3PKI - chain A; structure by X-ray diffraction, 2.04 A resolution.

== Chain A ==
Name: NAD-dependent deacetylase sirtuin-6
Organism: Homo sapiens
Notes: EC 3.5.1.-
Reference sequence: Q8N6T7 (SIRT6_HUMAN); residues 0-353 here correspond to UniProt positions 2-355 (UniProt number = residue number + 2)
Sequence (355 residues; numbered -1 to 353; the number before each row is that of its first residue; numbers below 1 keep their minus sign (Gly-1 is residue -1)):
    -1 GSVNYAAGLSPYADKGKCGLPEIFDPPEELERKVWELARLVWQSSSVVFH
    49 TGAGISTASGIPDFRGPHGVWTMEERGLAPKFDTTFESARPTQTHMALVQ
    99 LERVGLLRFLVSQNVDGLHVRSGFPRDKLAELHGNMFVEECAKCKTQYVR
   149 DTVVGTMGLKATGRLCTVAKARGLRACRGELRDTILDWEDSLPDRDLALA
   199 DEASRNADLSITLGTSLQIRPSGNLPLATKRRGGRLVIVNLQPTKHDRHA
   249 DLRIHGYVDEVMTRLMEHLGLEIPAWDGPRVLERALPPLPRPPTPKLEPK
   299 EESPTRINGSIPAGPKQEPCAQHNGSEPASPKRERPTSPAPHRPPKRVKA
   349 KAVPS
Disordered / not traced: -1 to 10, 296-353
Differences from the reference sequence: expression tag (-1); engineered mutation Glu265 (Lys267 in Q8N6T7)
Curated features (UniProtKB/Swiss-Prot):
  - active site: His131 (Proton acceptor)
  - binding site (NAD(+)): Ala51, Thr55, Phe62, Arg63, Trp69, Gln111, His131, Gly212, Ser214, Asn238, Gln240, Val256
  - binding site (Zn(2+)): Cys139, Cys142, Cys164, Cys175
  - site: Cys16 (Formation of an covalent adduct with nitro-fatty acid activators)
  - modified residue: Ser0 (N-acetylserine), Ser8 (Phosphoserine), Lys31 (N6-acetyllysine), Thr292 (Phosphothreonine), Ser301 (Phosphoserine), Ser328 (Phosphoserine)
  - cross-link: Lys168 (Glycyl lysine isopeptide (Lys-Gly) (interchain with G-Cter in ubiquitin))
Ion coordination: Zn2+: Cys139, Cys142, Cys164, Cys175
Ligand contacts: Adenosine-5-Diphosphoribose (AR6; [(2R,3S,4R,5R)-5-(6-aminopurin-9-yl)-3,4-dihydroxy-oxolan-2-yl]methyl [hydroxy-[[(2R,3S,4R,5S)-3,4,5-trihydroxyoxolan-2-yl]methoxy]phosphoryl] hydrogen phosphate): Gly50, Ala51, Gly52, Thr55, Asp61, Phe62, Arg63, Gly64, Trp69, Gln111, Asn112, His131, Trp186, Gly212, Thr213, Ser214, Leu215, Ile217, Asn238, Leu239, Gln240, Gly254, Tyr255, Val256
Reported in the primary citation:
  - catalytic residues: His131
  - mutagenesis - H131Y: abolished catalytic activity
  - mutagenesis - H131Y (Kd 69 mum): decreased binding to Adenosine-5-Diphosphoribose
  - mutagenesis - H131Y (3-fold): increased binding to NAD+
  - contacts within the chain: Arg124-Gln145 (hydrogen bond)

== Overview ==
Chain A binds Adenosine-5-Diphosphoribose. Cys139, Cys142, Cys164 and Cys175 form the Zn2+ site. UniProt lists
active-site residue His131, 12 NAD+-binding residues and 4 Zn2+-binding residues. From the paper: the
catalytic residue His131; H131Y abolishes catalytic activity.
Chain A is NAD-dependent deacetylase sirtuin-6 (Homo sapiens); the structure, Human SIRT6 crystal structure in
complex with ADP ribose, was determined by X-ray diffraction together with 3PKJ and 3K35 from the same study.
